PDB entry 7LV9 | electron microscopy, 4.50 A resolution (low resolution: residue-level contacts below are approximate; hydrogen-bond / salt-bridge calls are withheld) | chains F and G of the 8 polymer chains in the assembly

# Chain F
Name: Histone doublet Delta-Gamma (Delta)
Organism: Marseillevirus marseillevirus
UniProt: D2XB48 (D2XB48_GBMV); residues 16-112 here correspond to UniProt positions 32-128 (UniProt number = residue number + 16)
Chain sequence (97 residues; numbered 16 to 112; the number before each row is that of its first residue):
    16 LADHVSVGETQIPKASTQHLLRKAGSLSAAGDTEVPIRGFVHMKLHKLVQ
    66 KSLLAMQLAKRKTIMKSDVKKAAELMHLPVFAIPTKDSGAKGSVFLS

# Chain G
Molecule: 95-nt DNA strand
Sequence (95 nucleotides; numbered -34 to 60; the number before each row is that of its first residue; numbers below 1 keep their minus sign (DG-34 is residue -34)):
   -34 GACAGCTCTAGCACCGCTTAAACGCACGTACGGATTCTCCCCCGCGTTTT
    16 AACCGCCAAGGGGATTACTCCCTAGTCTCCAGGCACGTGTCAGAT

# Interface between chain F and chain G
Contacting residue pairs (5):
  Pro28(F) - DC-12(G)
  Lys29(F) - DC-12(G)
  Ala30(F) - DA-13(G)
  Ala30(F) - DC-12(G)
  Lys75(F) - DA-33(G)
Interface residues without a listed pair, chain F (8 interface residues in all): Ser31, His34, Lys101, Lys106
Interface residues without a listed pair, chain G (6 interface residues in all): DA50, DC51, DA59

# Overview
8 residues of chain F and 6 residues of chain G are in contact.
Here chain F is Histone doublet Delta-Gamma (Delta) (Marseillevirus marseillevirus) and chain G is a 95-nt DNA
strand. Entry 7LV9 (Marseillevirus heterotrimeric (hexameric) nucleosome) was determined by electron
microscopy (same publication as 7LV8).
